2BBK - chains H and J of the 4 polymer chains in the assembly; structure by X-ray diffraction, 1.75 A resolution.

# Chain H (and J)
Name: Methylamine dehydrogenase (heavy subunit)
Source organism: Paracoccus denitrificans
Notes: EC 1.4.99.3; chain J of this document is another copy of the same molecule, construct and numbering; everything in this record applies to it too
UniProt: P29894 (DHMH_PARDE); residues 19-373 here correspond to UniProt positions 63-417 (UniProt number = residue number + 44)
Chain sequence (355 residues; each row starts with the number of its first residue):
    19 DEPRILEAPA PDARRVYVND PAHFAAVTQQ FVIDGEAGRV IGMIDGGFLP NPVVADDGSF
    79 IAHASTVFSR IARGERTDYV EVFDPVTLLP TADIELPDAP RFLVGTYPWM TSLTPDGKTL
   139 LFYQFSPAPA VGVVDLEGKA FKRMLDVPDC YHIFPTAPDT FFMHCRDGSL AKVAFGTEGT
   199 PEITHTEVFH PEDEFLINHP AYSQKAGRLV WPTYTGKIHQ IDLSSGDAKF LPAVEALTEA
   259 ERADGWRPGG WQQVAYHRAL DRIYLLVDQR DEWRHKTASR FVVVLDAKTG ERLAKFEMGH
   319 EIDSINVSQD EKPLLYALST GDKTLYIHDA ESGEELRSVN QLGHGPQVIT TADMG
Differences from the reference sequence: conflict Phe-299 (Leu343 in P29894), Val-300 (Leu344 in P29894)
Disulfide bonds: Cys-168/Cys-183

# Interface between chain H and chain J
Residue-residue contacts - 28 pairs, chain H then chain J:
  Val-45(H) / Val-45(J)  hydrophobic
  Val-45(H) / Ile-89(J)  hydrophobic
  Asp-63(H) / Ala-90(J)
  Gly-64(H) / Ile-89(J)
  Gly-65(H) / Ile-89(J)
  Val-85(H) / Ser-87(J)
  Val-85(H) / Arg-88(J)
  Val-85(H) / Ile-89(J)  hydrophobic
  Ser-87(H) / Val-85(J)
  Arg-88(H) / Val-85(J)
  Arg-88(H) / Tyr-97(J)
  Arg-88(H) / Asp-111(J)  salt bridge
  Ile-89(H) / Val-45(J)  hydrophobic
  Ile-89(H) / Gly-64(J)
  Ile-89(H) / Gly-65(J)
  Ile-89(H) / Val-85(J)  hydrophobic
  Ile-89(H) / Tyr-97(J)
  Ala-90(H) / Asp-63(J)
  Arg-91(H) / Glu-99(J)  salt bridge
  Arg-91(H) / Phe-101(J)
  Arg-91(H) / Pro-108(J)
  Tyr-97(H) / Arg-88(J)
  Tyr-97(H) / Ile-89(J)
  Glu-99(H) / Arg-91(J)  salt bridge
  Phe-101(H) / Arg-91(J)
  Pro-108(H) / Arg-91(J)
  Asp-111(H) / Arg-88(J)  salt bridge
  His-362(H) / His-362(J)
Also at the interface, not in a pair above, chain H (17 interface residues in all): Thr-95
Also at the interface, not in a pair above, chain J (17 interface residues in all): Thr-95

# Summary
The chain H/chain J interface involves 17 residues from each chain; the contacts include 4 salt bridges. Polar
pairs include Arg-88(H)/Asp-111(J) and Arg-91(H)/Glu-99(J).
Chain H and chain J are both Methylamine dehydrogenase (heavy subunit) (Paracoccus denitrificans); the
structure, Crystal structure of the quinoprotein methylamine dehydrogenase from paracoccus denitrificans at
1.75 angstroms, was determined by X-ray diffraction.
